7D4G - chains G and N of the 3 polymer chains in the assembly; structure by electron microscopy, 3.90 A resolution.

[Chain G]
Name: Light chain of FC05 Fab
Organism: Homo sapiens
Notes: antibody fragment or engineered binder
Chain sequence (110 residues; each row starts with the number of its first residue):
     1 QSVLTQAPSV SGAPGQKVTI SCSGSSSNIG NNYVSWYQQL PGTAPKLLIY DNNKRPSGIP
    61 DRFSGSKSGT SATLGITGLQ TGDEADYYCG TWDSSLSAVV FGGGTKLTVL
Not modelled in the structure: 1
Cystine bridges: Cys-22/Cys-89

[Chain N]
Name: Heavy chain of FC05 Fab
Organism: Homo sapiens
Notes: antibody fragment or engineered binder
Chain sequence (122 residues; numbered 1 to 122; the number before each row is that of its first residue):
     1 EVQLLEQSGA EVKKPGASVR VSCKVSGYTL PEVAMHWVRQ APGKGLEWMG GFDPEDGETM
    61 YAQKFQGRVT MTEDTSTDTA YMELSSLRSE DTAVYYCATT TPFSSSYWFD PWGQGTLVTV
   121 SS
Not modelled in the structure: 121-122
Cystine bridges: Cys-23/Cys-97

[How chain G and chain N interact]
Contacting residue pairs (31; chain G residue first):
  Ser-35(G) / Tyr-107(N)
  Ser-35(G) / Trp-108(N)
  Tyr-37(G) / Tyr-107(N)
  Tyr-37(G) / Trp-108(N)
  Tyr-37(G) / Phe-109(N)  hydrogen bond (side chain-backbone)
  Gln-39(G) / Tyr-96(N)  hydrogen bond
  Thr-43(G) / Tyr-96(N)  hydrogen bond (backbone-side chain)
  Ala-44(G) / Trp-112(N)
  Ala-44(G) / Gln-114(N)
  Pro-45(G) / Tyr-96(N)
  Pro-45(G) / Phe-109(N)
  Pro-45(G) / Trp-112(N)  hydrogen bond (backbone-side chain)
  Lys-46(G) / Trp-112(N)
  Leu-47(G) / Trp-108(N)
  Tyr-50(G) / Trp-108(N)  hydrophobic
  Asp-51(G) / Trp-108(N)
  Tyr-88(G) / Lys-44(N)
  Tyr-88(G) / Gly-45(N)
  Tyr-88(G) / Leu-46(N)  hydrophobic
  Gly-90(G) / Tyr-107(N)
  Thr-91(G) / Tyr-107(N)  hydrogen bond (backbone-side chain)
  Trp-92(G) / Tyr-107(N)
  Ser-97(G) / Met-60(N)
  Ala-98(G) / Trp-48(N)  hydrophobic
  Val-99(G) / Trp-48(N)
  Val-99(G) / Tyr-107(N)
  Val-100(G) / Tyr-107(N)  hydrogen bond (backbone-side chain)
  Phe-101(G) / Leu-46(N)  hydrophobic
  Phe-101(G) / Trp-48(N)  hydrophobic
  Phe-101(G) / Tyr-107(N)
  Gly-103(G) / Gly-45(N)
Also at the interface, not in a pair above, chain G (22 interface residues in all): Ser-2, Tyr-33
Also at the interface, not in a pair above, chain N (15 interface residues in all): Val-38, Gln-40, Glu-47, Asp-110

[Summary]
22 residues of chain G and 15 residues of chain N are in contact; the contacts include 6 hydrogen bonds. Polar
pairs include Tyr-37(G)/Phe-109(N), Gln-39(G)/Tyr-96(N) and Thr-43(G)/Tyr-96(N).
Here chain G is Light chain of FC05 Fab and chain N is Heavy chain of FC05 Fab, both from Homo sapiens. Entry
7D4G (A proof of concept for neutralizing antibody-guided vaccine design against SARS-CoV-2) was determined by
electron microscopy.
